1WAJ - chain A; structure by X-ray diffraction, 2.80 A resolution.

[Chain A]
Protein: DNA polymerase
Source organism: Enterobacteria phage RB69
Notes: EC 2.7.7.7
Reference sequence: Q38087 (DPOL_BPR69); residues 1-903 here = UniProt positions 1-903
Chain sequence (903 residues; row label = number of the first residue in the row):
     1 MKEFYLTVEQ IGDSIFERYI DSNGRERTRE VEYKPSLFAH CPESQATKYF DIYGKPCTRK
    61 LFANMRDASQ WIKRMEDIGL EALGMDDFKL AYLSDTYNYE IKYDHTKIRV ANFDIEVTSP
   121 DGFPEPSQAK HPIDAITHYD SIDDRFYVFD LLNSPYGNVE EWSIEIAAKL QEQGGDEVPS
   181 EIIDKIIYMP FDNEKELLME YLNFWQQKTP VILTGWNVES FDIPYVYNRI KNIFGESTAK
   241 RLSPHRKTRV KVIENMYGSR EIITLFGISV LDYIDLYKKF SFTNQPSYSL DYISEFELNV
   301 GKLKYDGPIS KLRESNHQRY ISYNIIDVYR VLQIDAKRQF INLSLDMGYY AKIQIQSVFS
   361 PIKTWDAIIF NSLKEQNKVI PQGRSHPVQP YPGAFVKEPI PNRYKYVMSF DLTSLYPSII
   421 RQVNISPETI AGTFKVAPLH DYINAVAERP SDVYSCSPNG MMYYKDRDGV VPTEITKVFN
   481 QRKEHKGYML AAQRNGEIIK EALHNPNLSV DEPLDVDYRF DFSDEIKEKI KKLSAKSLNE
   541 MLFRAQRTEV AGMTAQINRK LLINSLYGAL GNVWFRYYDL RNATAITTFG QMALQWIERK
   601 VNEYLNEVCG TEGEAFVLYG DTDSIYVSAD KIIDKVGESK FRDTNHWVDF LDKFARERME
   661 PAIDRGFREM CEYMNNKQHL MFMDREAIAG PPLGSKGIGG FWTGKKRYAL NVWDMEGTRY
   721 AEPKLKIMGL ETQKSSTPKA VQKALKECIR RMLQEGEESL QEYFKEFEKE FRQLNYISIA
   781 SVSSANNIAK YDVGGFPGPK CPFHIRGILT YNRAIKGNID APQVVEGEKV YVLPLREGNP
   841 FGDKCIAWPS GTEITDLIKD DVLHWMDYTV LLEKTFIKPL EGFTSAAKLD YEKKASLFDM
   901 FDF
Ligand contacts: guanosine-5'-monophosphate (5GP): Tyr33, Ser36, Phe38, Tyr49, Arg59, Gly84, Met85, Ala91, Asp95, Phe370, Lys374, Asn377, Lys378, Val379, Ile380
UniProt features mapped onto this chain:
  - region: Thr248 to Thr264 (Beta hairpin), Lys705 to Tyr708 (Binding of DNA in B-conformation), Leu897 to Phe903 (Interaction with the polymerase clamp)
  - binding site (Mg(2+)): Asp114, Glu116, Asp222, Asp327, Asp411, Leu412, Asp623
  - binding site (substrate): Ser414 to Tyr416, Arg482, Lys560
  - site: Asp621 (Optimization of metal coordination by the polymerase active site), Lys706 (Optimization of metal coordination by the polymerase active site), Asp714 (Essential for viral replication)

[Summary]
Ligands of chain A: guanosine-5'-monophosphate. From UniProt: 7 Mg2+-binding residues and 5 substrate-binding
residues.
Chain A is DNA polymerase (Enterobacteria phage RB69); the structure, DNA polymerase from bacteriophage RB69,
was determined by X-ray diffraction together with 1WAF from the same study.
